Entry 5N6I (X-ray diffraction, 3.60 A resolution); this record covers chains D and J of the 14 polymer chains in the assembly.

== Chain D ==
Protein: Cyclic GMP-AMP synthase
Source organism: Mus musculus
Notes: EC 2.7.7.86
UniProt: Q8C6L5 (CGAS_MOUSE); residue numbers follow UniProt; this construct covers 139-507
Sequence (370 residues; each row starts with the number of its first residue):
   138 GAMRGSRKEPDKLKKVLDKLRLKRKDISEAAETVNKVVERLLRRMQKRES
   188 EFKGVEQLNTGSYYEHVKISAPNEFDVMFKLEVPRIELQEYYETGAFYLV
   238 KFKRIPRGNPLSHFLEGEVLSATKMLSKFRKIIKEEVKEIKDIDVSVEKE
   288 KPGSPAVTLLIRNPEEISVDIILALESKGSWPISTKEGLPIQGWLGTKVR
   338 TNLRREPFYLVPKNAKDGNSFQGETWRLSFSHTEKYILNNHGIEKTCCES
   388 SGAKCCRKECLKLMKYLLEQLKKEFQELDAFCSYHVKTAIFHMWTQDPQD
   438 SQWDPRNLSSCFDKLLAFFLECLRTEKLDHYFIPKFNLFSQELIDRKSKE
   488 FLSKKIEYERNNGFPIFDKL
Disordered / not traced: 138-148, 506-507
Differences from the reference sequence: expression tag (138); conflict Met140 (Pro in Q8C6L5)
Ion coordination: Zn2+: His378, Cys384, Cys385, Cys392
Curated features (UniProtKB/Swiss-Prot):
  - region: Lys372 to Lys395 (DNA-binding)
  - motif: Leu154 to Leu159 (Nuclear export signal), Asp281 to Ser291 (Nuclear localization signal)
  - binding site (GTP): Thr197, Asp307, Arg364 to Glu371
  - binding site (ATP): Ser199, Glu371, Lys402, Ser420 to Lys424
  - binding site (Mg(2+)): Glu211, Asp213, Asp307
  - binding site (2',3'-cGAMP): Asp213, Gly290, Asp307, Lys350, Arg364 to Ser366
  - binding site (Zn(2+)): His378, Cys384, Cys385, Cys392
  - site: Arg241 (Arginine-anchor), Asp307, Ile308 (Cleavage)
  - modified residue: Lys156 (N6-lactoyllysine), Glu176 (PolyADP-ribosyl glutamic acid), Ser199 (Phosphoserine), Tyr201 (Phosphotyrosine), Glu272 (5-glutamyl polyglutamate), Ser291 (Phosphoserine), Glu302 (5-glutamyl glutamate), Lys372 (N6-acetyllysine), Lys382 (N6-acetyllysine), Lys402 (N6-acetyllysine), Ser420 (Phosphoserine), Lys491 (N6-methyllysine)
  - lipidation (S-palmitoyl cysteine): Cys392, Cys393, Cys459
  - cross-link (Glycyl lysine isopeptide (Lys-Gly)): Lys217 (interchain with G-Cter in SUMO), Lys271 (interchain with G-Cter in ubiquitin), Lys335 (interchain with G-Cter in SUMO), Lys372 (interchain with G-Cter in SUMO), Lys382 (interchain with G-Cter in SUMO), Lys399 (interchain with G-Cter in ubiquitin), Lys402 (interchain with G-Cter in ubiquitin), Lys409 (interchain with G-Cter in ubiquitin), Lys410 (interchain with G-Cter in ubiquitin), Lys464 (interchain with G-Cter in SUMO)
  - mutagenesis: Lys156 (K156Q: Mimics lactylation; knockin mice show higher mortality following HSV-1 infection), Asn172 (N172K: Induces alteration of the DNA-binding surface and leads to decreased synthesis of cyclic GMP-AMP (cGAMP); when associated with L-180), Glu176 (E176A: Abolished poly-ADP-ribosylation by PARP1, stimulating interferon production in knockin mice), Arg180 (R180L: Induces alteration of the DNA-binding surface and leads to decreased synthesis of cyclic GMP-AMP (cGAMP); when associated with K-182), Gly198 (G198A: Abolishes stimulation of interferon production; when associated with A-199), Ser199 (S199A: Abolishes stimulation of interferon production; when associated with A-199), Tyr201 (Y201E: Phosphomimetic mutant; reduced translocation to the nucleus following treatment with etoposide), Glu211 to Asp213 (Abolished nucleotidyltransferase activity. Does not affect nuclear localization and tethering to chromatin), Glu211 (E211A: Abolishes ability to promote type-I interferon production), Asp213 (D213A: Abolishes ability to promote type-I interferon production), Lys217 (K217R: Reduced sumoylation), Arg222 (R222E: Impaired tethering to chromatin, leading to constitutive activation in the absence of DNA), 31 further mutagenesis entries in UniProt

== Chain J ==
Molecule: 39-nt DNA strand
Sequence (39 nucleotides; row label = number of the first residue in the row):
     1 AGATCATGTACAGATCAGTCATAGATCACTAGTAGATCT
Disordered / not traced: 1-2, 39

== How chain D and chain J interact ==
Residue-residue contacts - 6 pairs, chain D then chain J:
  Lys240(D) - DA17(J)  salt bridge to the phosphate
  Lys315(D) - DT15(J)  phosphate contact
  Gly316(D) - DT15(J)  phosphate contact
  Gly316(D) - DC16(J)  phosphate contact
  Arg342(D) - DA12(J)  base contact
  Arg342(D) - DG13(J)  hydrogen bond to the sugar
Also at the interface, not in a pair above, chain D (5 interface residues in all): Ser317
Also at the interface, not in a pair above, chain J (6 interface residues in all): DA14

== In short ==
Chain D and chain J form an interface of 5 and 6 residues respectively, with 1 hydrogen bond and 1 salt
bridge. Polar pairs include Arg342(D)-DG13(J) and Lys240(D)-DA17(J).
Here chain D is Cyclic GMP-AMP synthase (Mus musculus) and chain J is a 39-nt DNA strand. Entry 5N6I (Crystal
structure of mouse cGAS in complex with 39 bp DNA) was determined by X-ray diffraction.
